Entry 1L5U (X-ray diffraction, 1.95 A resolution); this record covers chains B and A of the 3 polymer chains in the assembly.

[Chain B]
Molecule: 12-nt DNA strand
Sequence (12 nucleotides; row label = number of the first residue in the row):
    18 GCGATCACGT AC

[Chain A]
Protein: DNA Polymerase I
Organism: Geobacillus stearothermophilus
Notes: EC 2.7.7.7; fragment: Bacillus Fragment (analogous to the E. coli Klenow Fragment)
Reference sequence: P52026 (DPO1_BACST); residue numbers follow UniProt; this construct covers 304-876
Amino-acid sequence (580 residues; row label = number of the first residue in the row):
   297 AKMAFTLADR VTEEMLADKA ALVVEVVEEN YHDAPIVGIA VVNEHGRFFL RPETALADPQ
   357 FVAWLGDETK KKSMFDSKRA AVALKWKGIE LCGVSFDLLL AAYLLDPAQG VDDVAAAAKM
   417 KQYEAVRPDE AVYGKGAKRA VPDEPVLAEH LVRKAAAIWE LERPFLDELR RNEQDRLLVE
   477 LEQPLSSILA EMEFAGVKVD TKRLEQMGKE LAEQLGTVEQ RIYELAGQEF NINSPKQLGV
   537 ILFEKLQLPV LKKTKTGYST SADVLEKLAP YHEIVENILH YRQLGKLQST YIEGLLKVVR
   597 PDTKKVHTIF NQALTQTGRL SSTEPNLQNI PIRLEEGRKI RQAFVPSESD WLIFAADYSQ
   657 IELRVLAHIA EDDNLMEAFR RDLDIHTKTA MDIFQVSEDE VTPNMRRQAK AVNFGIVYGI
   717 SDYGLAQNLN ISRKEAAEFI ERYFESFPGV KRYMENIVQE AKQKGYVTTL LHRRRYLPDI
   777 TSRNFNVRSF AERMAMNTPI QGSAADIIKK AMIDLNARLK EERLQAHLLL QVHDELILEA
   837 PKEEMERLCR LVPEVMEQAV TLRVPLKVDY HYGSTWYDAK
Metal / ion sites: Mg2+: Asp653, Tyr654, Asp830
Swiss-Prot annotation at these positions:
  - natural variant: Arg306 (S306R: In strain: X; this construct carries the variant), Glu309 (D309E: In strain: X; this construct carries the variant), Val320 (V320L: In strain: X), Asp329 (H329D: In strain: X; this construct carries the variant), His341 (R341H: In strain: X; this construct carries the variant), Gln356 (K356Q: In strain: X; this construct carries the variant), Val358 (L358V: In strain: X; this construct carries the variant), Ser369 (T369S: In strain: X; this construct carries the variant), Cys388 (R388C: In strain: X; this construct carries the variant), Ser391 (V391S: In strain: X; this construct carries the variant), Ala411 (A411R: In strain: X), Ala413 (V413A: In strain: X; this construct carries the variant), 33 further natural variant entries in UniProt

[Interface between chain B and chain A]
Pairs across the interface (29):
  DG20(B) with Gly432(A), phosphate contact; Ala433(A), hydrogen bond to the phosphate
  DA24(B) with Thr550(A), phosphate contact; Lys551(A), phosphate contact; Thr552(A), phosphate contact
  DC25(B) with Thr550(A), phosphate contact; Ser555(A), phosphate contact; Thr556(A), hydrogen bond to the phosphate; Ser557(A), hydrogen bond to the phosphate; Arg578(A), hydrogen bond to the phosphate
  DG26(B) with Ser557(A), phosphate contact; Ala558(A), hydrogen bond to the phosphate; Arg578(A), salt bridge to the phosphate; Lys582(A), hydrogen bond to the base
  DT27(B) with Lys582(A), sugar contact; Tyr587(A), sugar contact; Asn625(A), hydrogen bond to the base; Pro627(A), phosphate contact
  DA28(B) with Gln624(A), sugar contact; Asn625(A), sugar contact; Ile626(A), sugar contact; Pro627(A), phosphate contact; Ile628(A), hydrogen bond to the phosphate; Arg629(A), hydrogen bond to the phosphate
  DC29(B) with Arg615(A), hydrogen bond to the base; Ile628(A), phosphate contact; Val828(A), sugar contact; His829(A), sugar contact; Asp830(A), phosphate contact
Other interface residues (no listed pair), chain B (10 interface residues in all): DC19, DA21, DC23
Other interface residues (no listed pair), chain A (30 interface residues in all): Lys431, Lys548, Tyr554, Gln579, Leu630, Arg637, Tyr714, Glu831

[Summary]
Chain B and chain A form an interface of 10 and 30 residues respectively; the contacts include 10 hydrogen
bonds and 1 salt bridge. Polar pairs include DG26(B)-Lys582(A), DT27(B)-Asn625(A) and DC29(B)-Arg615(A). The
Mg2+ site is built by Asp653(A), Tyr654(A) and Asp830(A).
Here chain B is a 12-nt DNA strand and chain A is DNA Polymerase I (Geobacillus stearothermophilus). Entry
1L5U (Crystal Structure of Bacillus DNA Polymerase I Fragment product complex with 12 base pairs of duplex
...) was determined by X-ray diffraction together with 1L3S, 1L3T, 1L3U, 1L3V and 1LV5 from the same study.
